4QBK - chain A; structure by X-ray diffraction, 1.77 A resolution.

[Chain A]
Molecule: Peptidyl-tRNA hydrolase
Organism: Pseudomonas aeruginosa
Notes: EC 3.1.1.29
UniProtKB: Q9HVC3 (PTH_PSEAE); numbering as in UniProt (aligned over 1-194)
Sequence (194 residues; each row starts with the number of its first residue):
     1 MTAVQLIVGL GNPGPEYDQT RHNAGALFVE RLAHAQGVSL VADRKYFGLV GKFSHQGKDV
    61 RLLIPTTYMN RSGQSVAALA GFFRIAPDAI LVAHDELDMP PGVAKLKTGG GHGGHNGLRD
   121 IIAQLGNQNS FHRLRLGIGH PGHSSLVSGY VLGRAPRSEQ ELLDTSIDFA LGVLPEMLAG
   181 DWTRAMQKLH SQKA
Residues lining bound ligands: 3NZ (3'-deoxy-3'-[(O-methyl-L-tyrosyl)amino]adenosine): Asn-12, Tyr-17, His-22, Tyr-68, Met-69, Asn-70, Leu-97, Gly-113, Gly-114, His-115, Asn-116, Gly-117, Val-147, Ser-148, Val-151, Leu-152

[Summary]
Bound to chain A: compound 3NZ.
Chain A is Peptidyl-tRNA hydrolase (Pseudomonas aeruginosa); the structure, Crystal structure of the complex
of Peptidyl-tRNA hydrolase from Pseudomonas aeruginosa with amino acyl-tRNA analogue at ..., was determined by
X-ray diffraction, deposited together with 4QD3, 4QAJ, 4JC4 and 4FNO.
